Entry 8US0 (X-ray diffraction, 3.70 A resolution); this record covers chains C and B of the 18 polymer chains in the assembly.

== Chain C ==
Molecule: human antibody S8V1-157 light chain
Organism: Homo sapiens
Notes: antibody fragment or engineered binder
Amino-acid sequence (221 residues; each row starts with the number of its first residue; numbers below 1 keep their minus sign (Ala-1 is residue -1)):
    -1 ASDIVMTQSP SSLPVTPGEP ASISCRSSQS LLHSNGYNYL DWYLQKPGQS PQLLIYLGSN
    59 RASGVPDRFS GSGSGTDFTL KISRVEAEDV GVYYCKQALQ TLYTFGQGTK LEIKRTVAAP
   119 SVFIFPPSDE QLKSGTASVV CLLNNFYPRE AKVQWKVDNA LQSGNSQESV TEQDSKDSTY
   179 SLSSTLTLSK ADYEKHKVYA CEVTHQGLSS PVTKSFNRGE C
Disordered / not traced: -1 to 0, 217-219
Disulfide bonds: Cys23-Cys93, Cys139-Cys199

== Chain B ==
Molecule: human antibody S8V1-157 heavy chain
Organism: Homo sapiens
Notes: antibody fragment or engineered binder
Amino-acid sequence (231 residues; each row starts with the number of its first residue; numbers below 1 keep their minus sign (Ala-1 is residue -1)):
    -1 ASEVQLVQSG AEVKKPGASV KVSCKVSGYR LTALSMHWVR QAPGKGLEWM GGFDPEEDET
    59 IYAQNFQGRV TLTEDTSTDT VYMELSSLRS EDTGVYYCAT LMGANPFDYW GQGTLIIVSG
   119 ASTKGPSVFP LAPSSKSTSG GTAALGCLVK DYFPEPVTVS WNSGALTSGV HTFPAVLQSS
   179 GLYSLSSVVT VPSSSLGTQT YICNVNHKPS NTKVDKRVEP KSCDKHHHHH H
Disordered / not traced: -1 to 0, 219-229
Disulfide bonds: Cys22-Cys96, Cys145-Cys201

== Chain C / chain B interface ==
Pairs across the interface - 70 pairs, chain C then chain B:
  Asp39(C) - Met100(B)
  Tyr41(C) - Asp106(B)  hydrogen bond
  Tyr41(C) - Trp108(B)
  Gln43(C) - Gln39(B)  hydrogen bond
  Gln43(C) - Leu45(B)
  Gln43(C) - Tyr95(B)
  Gln47(C) - Tyr95(B)
  Ser48(C) - Tyr95(B)
  Ser48(C) - Gly109(B)  hydrogen bond (side chain-backbone)
  Ser48(C) - Gln110(B)
  Pro49(C) - Tyr95(B)
  Pro49(C) - Trp108(B)  hydrophobic
  Leu51(C) - Met100(B)  hydrophobic
  Leu51(C) - Asp106(B)
  Tyr92(C) - Gln39(B)
  Tyr92(C) - Leu45(B)  hydrophobic
  Lys94(C) - Met100(B)
  Lys94(C) - Gly101(B)
  Ala96(C) - Gly101(B)
  Thr99(C) - Trp47(B)
  Thr99(C) - Asp52(B)  hydrogen bond
  Thr99(C) - Ile59(B)
  Leu100(C) - Trp47(B)  hydrophobic
  Leu100(C) - Ile59(B)  hydrophobic
  Tyr101(C) - His35(B)
  Tyr101(C) - Trp47(B)
  Tyr101(C) - Leu99(B)  hydrophobic
  Tyr101(C) - Gly101(B)
  Tyr101(C) - Ala102(B)  hydrogen bond (side chain-backbone)
  Phe103(C) - Val37(B)  hydrophobic
  Phe121(C) - Ser132(B)
  Phe121(C) - Ser135(B)
  Phe121(C) - Ala142(B)  hydrophobic
  Ile122(C) - Ser132(B)
  Ile122(C) - Lys134(B)
  Phe123(C) - Leu129(B)  hydrophobic
  Phe123(C) - Ala130(B)
  Phe123(C) - Ser132(B)
  Phe123(C) - Ala142(B)
  Ser126(C) - Phe127(B)
  Ser126(C) - Pro128(B)
  Glu128(C) - Lys214(B)  salt bridge
  Gln129(C) - Phe127(B)
  Ser136(C) - Leu146(B)
  Ser136(C) - Lys148(B)
  Val138(C) - Leu129(B)  hydrophobic
  Val138(C) - Ser184(B)
  Leu140(C) - Phe171(B)  hydrophobic
  Leu140(C) - Val186(B)  hydrophobic
  Asn142(C) - His169(B)  hydrogen bond
  Asn142(C) - Thr188(B)
  Asn143(C) - His169(B)
  Gln165(C) - Val174(B)
  Gln165(C) - Leu175(B)  hydrogen bond (side chain-backbone)
  Gln165(C) - Gln176(B)
  Glu166(C) - Val174(B)
  Ser167(C) - Phe171(B)
  Ser167(C) - Pro172(B)  hydrogen bond (side chain-backbone)
  Ser167(C) - Val174(B)
  Val168(C) - Pro172(B)
  Thr169(C) - Phe171(B)
  Thr169(C) - Pro172(B)
  Ser179(C) - His169(B)
  Ser179(C) - Phe171(B)
  Leu180(C) - Phe171(B)
  Ser181(C) - Phe171(B)
  Thr185(C) - Lys148(B)
  Thr185(C) - Gln176(B)
  Lys212(C) - Lys134(B)  hydrogen bond (side chain-backbone)
  Ser213(C) - Lys134(B)  hydrogen bond (backbone-side chain)
Interface residues without a listed pair, chain C (38 interface residues in all): Tyr54, Thr134
Interface residues without a listed pair, chain B (42 interface residues in all): Lys43, Gly44, Val126, Thr140, Leu143, Thr170

== Overview ==
The interface between chain C and chain B involves 38 residues on one side and 42 on the other, with 10
hydrogen bonds and 1 salt bridge. Polar contacts include Glu128(C)-Lys214(B), Tyr41(C)-Asp106(B) and
Gln43(C)-Gln39(B).
Chain C is human antibody S8V1-157 light chain and chain B is human antibody S8V1-157 heavy chain, both from
Homo sapiens; the structure, Human antibody S8V1-157 in complex with the A/American black duck/New
Brunswick/00464/2010(H4N6) HA head domain, was determined by X-ray diffraction.
